6YBE - chain A; structure by X-ray diffraction, 1.14 A resolution.

[Chain A]
Molecule: RNASE 3/1 version2
From: synthetic construct
Sequence (136 residues; numbered 0 to 135; the number before each row is that of its first residue; numbering starts at 0):
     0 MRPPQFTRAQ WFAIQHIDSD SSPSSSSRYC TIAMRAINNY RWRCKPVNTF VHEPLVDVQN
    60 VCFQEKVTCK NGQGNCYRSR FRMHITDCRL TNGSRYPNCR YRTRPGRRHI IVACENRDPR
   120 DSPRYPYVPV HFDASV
Not modelled in the structure: 134-135
Disulfides: Cys-29/Cys-87, Cys-43/Cys-98, Cys-61/Cys-113, Cys-68/Cys-75
Reported in the primary citation:
  - conformationally variable residues (order/disorder transition): Asp-17 to Arg-27
  - contacts within the chain: Pro-3/Arg-119 (backbone contact), Thr-6/Asp-120 (hydrogen bond)
  - catalytic residues: His-15, Lys-44, His-130
  - self-association interface (contacts with another copy of this molecule); pairs are residue here / residue on that copy: Arg-119/Phe-5 (backbone contact)

[Overview]
The paper reports catalytic residues His-15, Lys-44 and His-130; conformational variability at Asp-17.
Chain A is RNASE 3/1 version2 (synthetic construct); the structure, RNASE 3/1 version2, was determined by
X-ray diffraction together with 6SSN, 6YBC and 6YMT from the same study.
